PDB entry 6U2O | X-ray diffraction, 2.30 A resolution | chains A and P of the 4 polymer chains in the assembly

Chain A:
Name: DNA polymerase beta
From: Homo sapiens
Notes: EC 2.7.7.7, 4.2.99.-
UniProtKB: P06746 (DPOLB_HUMAN); numbering as in UniProt (aligned over 1-335)
Amino-acid sequence (335 residues; each row starts with the number of its first residue):
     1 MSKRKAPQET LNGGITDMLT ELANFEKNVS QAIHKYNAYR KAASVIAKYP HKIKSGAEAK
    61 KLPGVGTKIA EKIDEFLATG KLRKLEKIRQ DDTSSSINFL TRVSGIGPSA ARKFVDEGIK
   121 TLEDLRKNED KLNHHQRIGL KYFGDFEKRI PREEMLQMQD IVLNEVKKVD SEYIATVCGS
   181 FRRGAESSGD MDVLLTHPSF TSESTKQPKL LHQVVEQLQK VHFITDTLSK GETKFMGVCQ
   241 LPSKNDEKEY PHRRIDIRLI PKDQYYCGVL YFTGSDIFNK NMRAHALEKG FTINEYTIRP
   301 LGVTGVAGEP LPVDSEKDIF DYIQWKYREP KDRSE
Not modelled in the structure: 1-7, 205-206
Metal / ion sites: Na+ site 1: Lys60, Val65 (shared with 1 residue of chain D); Na+ site 2: Thr101, Val103, Ile106 (shared with DG9(P) of chain P); Mg2+: Asp190, Asp192 (together with DZ4)
Small-molecule neighbours: DZ4 (2'-deoxy-5'-O-[(R)-hydroxy{[(R)-hydroxy(phosphonooxy)phosphoryl]amino}phosphoryl]adenosine): Arg149, Gly179, Ser180, Arg183, Ser188, Gly189, Asp190, Asp192, Tyr271, Phe272, Thr273, Gly274, Ser275, Asp276, Asn279, Lys280

Chain P:
Molecule: 10-nt DNA strand
Sequence (10 nucleotides; numbered 1 to 10; the number before each row is that of its first residue):
     1 GGTGATGGGC
Metal / ion sites: Na+: DG9 (shared with Thr101(A), Val103(A), Ile106(A) of chain A)

Chain A / chain P interface:
Contacting residue pairs (17):
  Val103(A) - DG9(P)  phosphate contact
  Ser104(A) - DG9(P)  phosphate contact
  Gly105(A) - DG8(P)  phosphate contact
  Gly105(A) - DG9(P)  hydrogen bond to the phosphate
  Ile106(A) - DG9(P)  phosphate contact
  Gly107(A) - DG8(P)  hydrogen bond to the phosphate
  Gly107(A) - DG9(P)  phosphate contact
  Pro108(A) - DG8(P)  phosphate contact
  Ser109(A) - DG7(P)  phosphate contact
  Ser109(A) - DG8(P)  hydrogen bond to the phosphate
  Ala110(A) - DG8(P)  hydrogen bond to the phosphate
  His135(A) - DG9(P)  sugar contact
  Asp190(A) - DC10(P)  phosphate contact
  Lys234(A) - DG9(P)  base contact
  Met236(A) - DG9(P)  phosphate contact
  Arg254(A) - DC10(P)  salt bridge to the phosphate
  Asp256(A) - DC10(P)  sugar contact
Also at the interface, not in a pair above, chain A (16 interface residues in all): Thr101, Asp192

Overview:
16 residues of chain A face 4 of chain P across their interface; the contacts include 4 hydrogen bonds and 1
salt bridge. Among the polar pairs are Gly105(A)-DG9(P), Gly107(A)-DG8(P) and Ser109(A)-DG8(P). Bound to chain
A: compound DZ4.
Chain A is DNA polymerase beta (Homo sapiens) and chain P is a 10-nt DNA strand; the structure, Structure of
human DNA polymerase beta misinserting dAMPNPP opposite the 5'G of the cisplatin Pt-GG intrastrand ..., was
determined by X-ray diffraction.
